4IC9 - chain A; structure by X-ray diffraction, 2.00 A resolution.

== Chain A ==
Molecule: Matrix protein p15
From: Feline immunodeficiency virus
UniProt: P16087 (GAG_FIVPE); numbering as in UniProt (aligned over 1-135)
Sequence (149 residues; each row starts with the number of its first residue):
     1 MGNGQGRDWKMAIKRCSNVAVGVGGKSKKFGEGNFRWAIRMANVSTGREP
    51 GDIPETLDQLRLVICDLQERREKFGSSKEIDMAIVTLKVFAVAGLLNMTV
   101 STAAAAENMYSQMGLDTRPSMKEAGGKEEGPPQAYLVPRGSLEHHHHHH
Unresolved in the structure: 1-3, 134-149
Construct notes: expression tag (136-149)
Reported in the primary citation:
  - contacts within the chain: F30-F35 (pi stacking), F35-F90 (pi stacking), R40-L96, S77-Q112, E79-Q112, R40-N97
  - interface residues: K28, N34, W37, R40, T117, R118, E123, G130 to P132, Q133

== Summary ==
From the paper: interface residues K28, N34 and W37 among others; contacts within the chain involving F30, F35
and F90 among others.
Chain A is Matrix protein p15 (Feline immunodeficiency virus); the structure, Crystal structure of the
full-length matrix subunit (p15) of the Feline Immunodeficiency Virus (FIV) Gag polyprotein, was determined by
X-ray diffraction together with 4ICA from the same study.
